Entry 8ERR (electron microscopy, 3.10 A resolution); this record covers chains A and B of the 9 polymer chains in the assembly.

# Chain A
Molecule: Spike glycoprotein
Source organism: Severe acute respiratory syndrome coronavirus 2
UniProtKB: P0DTC2 (SPIKE_SARS2); numbering as in UniProt; present here: 1-68, 71-143, 147-210, 215-1207
Chain sequence (1274 residues; numbered 1 to 1277 plus 6 insertion-coded residues; 9 numbers in that range are skipped by the numbering (no residue carries them; nothing is unmodelled there); the number before each row is that of its first residue; a row labelled like 210A-210F holds insertion residues (210A, then the next letters in order)):
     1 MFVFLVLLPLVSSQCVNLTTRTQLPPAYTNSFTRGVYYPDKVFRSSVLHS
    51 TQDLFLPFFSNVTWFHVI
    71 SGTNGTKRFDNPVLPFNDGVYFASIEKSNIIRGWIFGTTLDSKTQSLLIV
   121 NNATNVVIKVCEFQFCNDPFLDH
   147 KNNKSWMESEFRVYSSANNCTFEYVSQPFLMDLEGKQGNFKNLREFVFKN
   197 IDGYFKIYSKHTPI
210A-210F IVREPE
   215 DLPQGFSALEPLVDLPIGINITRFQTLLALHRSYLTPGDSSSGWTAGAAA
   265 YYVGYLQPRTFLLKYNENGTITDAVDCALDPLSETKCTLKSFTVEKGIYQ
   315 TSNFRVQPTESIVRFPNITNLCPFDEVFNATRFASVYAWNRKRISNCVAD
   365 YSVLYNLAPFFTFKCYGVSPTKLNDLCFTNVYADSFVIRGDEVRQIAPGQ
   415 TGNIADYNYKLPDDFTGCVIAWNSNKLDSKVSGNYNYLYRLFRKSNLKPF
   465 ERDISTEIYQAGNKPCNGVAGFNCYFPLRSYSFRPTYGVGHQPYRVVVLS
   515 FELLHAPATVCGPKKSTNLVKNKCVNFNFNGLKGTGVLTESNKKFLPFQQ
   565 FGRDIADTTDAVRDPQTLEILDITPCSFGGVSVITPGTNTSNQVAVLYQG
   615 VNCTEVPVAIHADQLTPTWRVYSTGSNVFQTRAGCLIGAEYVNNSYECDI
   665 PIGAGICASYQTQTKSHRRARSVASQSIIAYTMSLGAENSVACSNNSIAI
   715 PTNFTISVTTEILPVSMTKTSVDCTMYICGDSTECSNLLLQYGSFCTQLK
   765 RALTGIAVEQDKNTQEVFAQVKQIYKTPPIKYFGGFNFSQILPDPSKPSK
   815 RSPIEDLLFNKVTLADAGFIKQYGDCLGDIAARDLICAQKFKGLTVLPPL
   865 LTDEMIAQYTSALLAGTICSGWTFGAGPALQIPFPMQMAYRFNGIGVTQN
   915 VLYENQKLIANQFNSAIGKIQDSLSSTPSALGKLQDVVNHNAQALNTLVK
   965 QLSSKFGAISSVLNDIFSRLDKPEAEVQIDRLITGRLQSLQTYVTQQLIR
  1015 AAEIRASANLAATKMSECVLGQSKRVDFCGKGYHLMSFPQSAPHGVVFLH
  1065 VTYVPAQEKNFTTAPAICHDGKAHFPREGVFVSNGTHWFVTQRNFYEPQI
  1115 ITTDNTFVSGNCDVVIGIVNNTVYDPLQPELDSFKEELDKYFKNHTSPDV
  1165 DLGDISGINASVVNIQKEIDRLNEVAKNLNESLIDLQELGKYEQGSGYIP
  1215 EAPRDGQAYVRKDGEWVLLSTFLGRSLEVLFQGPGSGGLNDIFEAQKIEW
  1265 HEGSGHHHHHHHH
Unresolved in the structure: 1-25, 71-76, 147-155, 177-185, 210A-210F, 246-260, 622-640, 677-688, 827-849, 1146-1277
Cystine bridges: Cys131-Cys166, Cys291-Cys301, Cys336-Cys361, Cys379-Cys432, Cys391-Cys525, Cys480-Cys488, Cys538-Cys590, Cys617-Cys649, Cys662-Cys671, Cys738-Cys760, Cys743-Cys749, Cys1032-Cys1043, Cys1082-Cys1126
Glycans and other covalent adducts: N-acetylglucosamine (NAG) linked to Asn61, Asn122, Asn165, Asn234, Asn282, Asn331, Asn343, Asn603, Asn616, Asn657, Asn709, Asn717, Asn801, Asn1074, Asn1098, Asn1134
Sequence notes: variant Val67 (Ala in P0DTC2), Ile95 (Thr in P0DTC2), Asp142 (Gly in P0DTC2), Ile210A (Leu212 in P0DTC2), Asp339 (Gly in P0DTC2), Leu371 (Ser in P0DTC2), Pro373 (Ser in P0DTC2), Phe375 (Ser in P0DTC2), Asn417 (Lys in P0DTC2), Lys440 (Asn in P0DTC2), Ser446 (Gly in P0DTC2), Asn477 (Ser in P0DTC2), Lys478 (Thr in P0DTC2), Ala484 (Glu in P0DTC2), Arg493 (Gln in P0DTC2), Ser496 (Gly in P0DTC2), Arg498 (Gln in P0DTC2), Tyr501 (Asn in P0DTC2), His505 (Tyr in P0DTC2), Lys547 (Thr in P0DTC2), Gly614 (Asp in P0DTC2), Tyr655 (His in P0DTC2), Lys679 (Asn in P0DTC2), His681 (Pro in P0DTC2), Cys707 (Tyr in P0DTC2), Lys764 (Asn in P0DTC2), Tyr796 (Asp in P0DTC2), Pro817 (Phe in P0DTC2), Lys856 (Asn in P0DTC2), Cys883 (Thr in P0DTC2), Pro892 (Ala in P0DTC2), Pro899 (Ala in P0DTC2), Pro942 (Ala in P0DTC2), His954 (Gln in P0DTC2), Lys969 (Asn in P0DTC2), Phe981 (Leu in P0DTC2), Pro987 (Val in P0DTC2); insertion (210D-210F); expression tag (1208-1277)
Residues lining bound ligands: N-acetylglucosamine (NAG; 2-acetamido-2-deoxy-beta-D-glucopyranose): Lys458, Lys462, Glu465
UniProt features mapped onto this chain:
  - region: Asn280 to Cys301 (Putative superantigen), Arg403 to Asp405 (Integrin-binding motif), Asn448 to Phe456 (Immunodominant HLA epitope recognized by the CD8+), Ser816 to Tyr837 (Fusion peptide 1), Lys835 to Phe855 (Fusion peptide 2), Asp1163 to Glu1202 (Heptad repeat 2)
  - glycosylation: Asn17 (N-linked (GlcNAc...) (complex) asparagine), Asn61 (N-linked (GlcNAc...) (hybrid) asparagine), Asn74 (N-linked (GlcNAc...) (complex) asparagine), Asn122 (N-linked (GlcNAc...) (hybrid) asparagine), Asn149 (N-linked (GlcNAc...) (complex) asparagine), Asn165 (N-linked (GlcNAc...) (complex) asparagine), Asn234 (N-linked (GlcNAc...) (high mannose) asparagine), Asn282 (N-linked (GlcNAc...) (complex) asparagine), Thr323 (O-linked (GalNAc) threonine), Ser325 (O-linked (HexNAc...) serine), Asn331 (N-linked (GlcNAc...) (complex) asparagine), Asn343 (N-linked (GlcNAc...) (complex) asparagine), Asn603 (N-linked (GlcNAc...) (hybrid) asparagine), Asn616 (N-linked (GlcNAc...) (complex) asparagine), Asn657 (N-linked (GlcNAc...) (complex) asparagine), Thr676 (O-linked (GlcNAc...) threonine), Thr678 (O-linked (GlcNAc...) threonine), Asn709 (N-linked (GlcNAc...) (high mannose) asparagine), Asn717 (N-linked (GlcNAc...) (hybrid) asparagine), Asn801 (N-linked (GlcNAc...) (hybrid) asparagine) and 6 more in UniProt
  - site (Cleavage): Arg685, Ser686, Arg815, Ser816

# Chain B
Molecule: Spike glycoprotein
Source organism: Severe acute respiratory syndrome coronavirus 2
UniProtKB: P0DTC2 (SPIKE_SARS2); residue numbers follow UniProt; this construct covers 1-68, 71-143, 147-210, 216-1207
Chain sequence (1274 residues; each row starts with the number of its first residue; note: 10 numbers in that range are skipped by the numbering (no residue carries them; nothing is unmodelled there); a row labelled like 210A-210G holds insertion residues (210A, then the next letters in order)):
     1 MFVFLVLLPLVSSQCVNLTTRTQLPPAYTNSFTRGVYYPDKVFRSSVLHS
    51 TQDLFLPFFSNVTWFHVI
    71 SGTNGTKRFDNPVLPFNDGVYFASIEKSNIIRGWIFGTTLDSKTQSLLIV
   121 NNATNVVIKVCEFQFCNDPFLDH
   147 KNNKSWMESEFRVYSSANNCTFEYVSQPFLMDLEGKQGNFKNLREFVFKN
   197 IDGYFKIYSKHTPI
210A-210G IVREPED
   216 LPQGFSALEPLVDLPIGINITRFQTLLALHRSYLTPGDSSSGWTAGAAAY
   266 YVGYLQPRTFLLKYNENGTITDAVDCALDPLSETKCTLKSFTVEKGIYQT
   316 SNFRVQPTESIVRFPNITNLCPFDEVFNATRFASVYAWNRKRISNCVADY
   366 SVLYNLAPFFTFKCYGVSPTKLNDLCFTNVYADSFVIRGDEVRQIAPGQT
   416 GNIADYNYKLPDDFTGCVIAWNSNKLDSKVSGNYNYLYRLFRKSNLKPFE
   466 RDISTEIYQAGNKPCNGVAGFNCYFPLRSYSFRPTYGVGHQPYRVVVLSF
   516 ELLHAPATVCGPKKSTNLVKNKCVNFNFNGLKGTGVLTESNKKFLPFQQF
   566 GRDIADTTDAVRDPQTLEILDITPCSFGGVSVITPGTNTSNQVAVLYQGV
   616 NCTEVPVAIHADQLTPTWRVYSTGSNVFQTRAGCLIGAEYVNNSYECDIP
   666 IGAGICASYQTQTKSHRRARSVASQSIIAYTMSLGAENSVACSNNSIAIP
   716 TNFTISVTTEILPVSMTKTSVDCTMYICGDSTECSNLLLQYGSFCTQLKR
   766 ALTGIAVEQDKNTQEVFAQVKQIYKTPPIKYFGGFNFSQILPDPSKPSKR
   816 SPIEDLLFNKVTLADAGFIKQYGDCLGDIAARDLICAQKFKGLTVLPPLL
   866 TDEMIAQYTSALLAGTICSGWTFGAGPALQIPFPMQMAYRFNGIGVTQNV
   916 LYENQKLIANQFNSAIGKIQDSLSSTPSALGKLQDVVNHNAQALNTLVKQ
   966 LSSKFGAISSVLNDIFSRLDKPEAEVQIDRLITGRLQSLQTYVTQQLIRA
  1016 AEIRASANLAATKMSECVLGQSKRVDFCGKGYHLMSFPQSAPHGVVFLHV
  1066 TYVPAQEKNFTTAPAICHDGKAHFPREGVFVSNGTHWFVTQRNFYEPQII
  1116 TTDNTFVSGNCDVVIGIVNNTVYDPLQPELDSFKEELDKYFKNHTSPDVD
  1166 LGDISGINASVVNIQKEIDRLNEVAKNLNESLIDLQELGKYEQGSGYIPE
  1216 APRDGQAYVRKDGEWVLLSTFLGRSLEVLFQGPGSGGLNDIFEAQKIEWH
  1266 EGSGHHHHHHHH
Unresolved in the structure: 1-25, 71-77, 147-155, 177-185, 210A-210G, 243-261, 517-519, 622-640, 677-688, 827-849, 1146-1277
Cystine bridges: Cys131-Cys166, Cys291-Cys301, Cys336-Cys361, Cys379-Cys432, Cys391-Cys525, Cys480-Cys488, Cys538-Cys590, Cys617-Cys649, Cys662-Cys671, Cys738-Cys760, Cys743-Cys749, Cys1032-Cys1043, Cys1082-Cys1126
Glycans and other covalent adducts: N-acetylglucosamine (NAG) linked to Asn61, Asn122, Asn165, Asn234, Asn282, Asn331, Asn343, Asn603, Asn616, Asn657, Asn709, Asn717, Asn801, Asn1074, Asn1098, Asn1134
Sequence notes: variant Val67 (Ala in P0DTC2), Ile95 (Thr in P0DTC2), Asp142 (Gly in P0DTC2), Ile210A (Leu212 in P0DTC2), Asp339 (Gly in P0DTC2), Leu371 (Ser in P0DTC2), Pro373 (Ser in P0DTC2), Phe375 (Ser in P0DTC2), Asn417 (Lys in P0DTC2), Lys440 (Asn in P0DTC2), Ser446 (Gly in P0DTC2), Asn477 (Ser in P0DTC2), Lys478 (Thr in P0DTC2), Ala484 (Glu in P0DTC2), Arg493 (Gln in P0DTC2), Ser496 (Gly in P0DTC2), Arg498 (Gln in P0DTC2), Tyr501 (Asn in P0DTC2), His505 (Tyr in P0DTC2), Lys547 (Thr in P0DTC2), Gly614 (Asp in P0DTC2), Tyr655 (His in P0DTC2), Lys679 (Asn in P0DTC2), His681 (Pro in P0DTC2), Cys707 (Tyr in P0DTC2), Lys764 (Asn in P0DTC2), Tyr796 (Asp in P0DTC2), Pro817 (Phe in P0DTC2), Lys856 (Asn in P0DTC2), Cys883 (Thr in P0DTC2), Pro892 (Ala in P0DTC2), Pro899 (Ala in P0DTC2), Pro942 (Ala in P0DTC2), His954 (Gln in P0DTC2), Lys969 (Asn in P0DTC2), Phe981 (Leu in P0DTC2), Pro987 (Val in P0DTC2); insertion (210D-210F); expression tag (1208-1277)
UniProt features mapped onto this chain:
  - region: Asn280 to Cys301 (Putative superantigen), Arg403 to Asp405 (Integrin-binding motif), Asn448 to Phe456 (Immunodominant HLA epitope recognized by the CD8+), Ser816 to Tyr837 (Fusion peptide 1), Lys835 to Phe855 (Fusion peptide 2), Asp1163 to Glu1202 (Heptad repeat 2)
  - glycosylation: Asn17 (N-linked (GlcNAc...) (complex) asparagine), Asn61 (N-linked (GlcNAc...) (hybrid) asparagine), Asn74 (N-linked (GlcNAc...) (complex) asparagine), Asn122 (N-linked (GlcNAc...) (hybrid) asparagine), Asn149 (N-linked (GlcNAc...) (complex) asparagine), Asn165 (N-linked (GlcNAc...) (complex) asparagine), Asn234 (N-linked (GlcNAc...) (high mannose) asparagine), Asn282 (N-linked (GlcNAc...) (complex) asparagine), Thr323 (O-linked (GalNAc) threonine), Ser325 (O-linked (HexNAc...) serine), Asn331 (N-linked (GlcNAc...) (complex) asparagine), Asn343 (N-linked (GlcNAc...) (complex) asparagine), Asn603 (N-linked (GlcNAc...) (hybrid) asparagine), Asn616 (N-linked (GlcNAc...) (complex) asparagine), Asn657 (N-linked (GlcNAc...) (complex) asparagine), Thr676 (O-linked (GlcNAc...) threonine), Thr678 (O-linked (GlcNAc...) threonine), Asn709 (N-linked (GlcNAc...) (high mannose) asparagine), Asn717 (N-linked (GlcNAc...) (hybrid) asparagine), Asn801 (N-linked (GlcNAc...) (hybrid) asparagine) and 6 more in UniProt
  - site (Cleavage): Arg685, Ser686, Arg815, Ser816

# Interface between chain A and chain B
Residue-residue contacts - 115 pairs, chain A then chain B:
  Tyr38(A) with Leu560(B); Phe562(B), hydrophobic
  Asp40(A) with Phe562(B)
  Lys41(A) with Phe562(B); Gln563(B); Gln564(B), hydrogen bond (backbone-backbone); Phe565(B)
  Val42(A) with Gln563(B), hydrogen bond (backbone-side chain); Phe565(B); Arg567(B)
  Phe43(A) with Lys557(B); Lys558(B); Phe559(B), hydrophobic; Gln563(B); Phe565(B), hydrogen bond (backbone-backbone); Gly566(B); Arg567(B), hydrogen bond (backbone-backbone)
  Glu224(A) with Phe562(B)
  Pro225(A) with Phe562(B), hydrophobic
  Asn282(A) with Lys558(B)
  Gly283(A) with Leu560(B)
  Asp427(A) with Lys986(B); Pro987(B)
  Met740(A) with Arg319(B)
  Gly744(A) with Arg319(B), hydrogen bond (backbone-side chain)
  Asp745(A) with Arg319(B)
  Gln755(A) with Ser968(B); Lys969(B), hydrogen bond (backbone-backbone); Phe970(B); Gly971(B)
  Tyr756(A) with Phe970(B), hydrophobic
  Ser758(A) with Gln965(B)
  Phe759(A) with Gln965(B); Phe970(B), hydrophobic; Ser1003(B)
  Gln762(A) with Thr961(B); Gln965(B), hydrogen bond
  Lys764(A) with Gln314(B), hydrogen bond (side chain-backbone); Thr315(B), hydrogen bond (side chain-backbone)
  Lys786(A) with Gly700(B); Ala701(B), hydrogen bond (backbone-backbone)
  Gln787(A) with Ala701(B); Asn703(B), hydrogen bond
  Ile788(A) with Gly700(B); Ala701(B), hydrogen bond (backbone-backbone); Glu702(B); Asn703(B), hydrogen bond (backbone-backbone)
  Tyr789(A) with Asn703(B); Ser704(B); Val705(B), hydrophobic
  Lys790(A) with Asn703(B), hydrogen bond (backbone-backbone)
  Phe797(A) with Cys707(B), hydrophobic
  Lys854(A) with Phe592(B)
  Phe855(A) with Pro589(B), hydrophobic; Phe592(B), hydrophobic
  Lys856(A) with Asp568(B), salt bridge; Ala570(B)
  Pro863(A) with Gly667(B); Ala668(B), hydrogen bond (backbone-backbone)
  Leu864(A) with Pro665(B), hydrophobic; Ala668(B); Gly669(B), hydrogen bond (backbone-backbone); Cys671(B), hydrophobic; Met697(B), hydrophobic
  Leu865(A) with Met697(B), hydrophobic
  Thr866(A) with Ala668(B)
  Met869(A) with Gly669(B); Met697(B), hydrophobic; Leu699(B), hydrophobic
  Gln872(A) with Leu699(B)
  Tyr873(A) with Leu699(B), hydrogen bond (side chain-backbone)
  Cys883(A) with Val705(B), hydrogen bond (side chain-backbone); Ala706(B); Cys707(B), disulfide
  Ala890(A) with Gly1046(B); Tyr1047(B); Pro1069(B)
  Pro892(A) with Pro1069(B)
  Ala893(A) with Val705(B), hydrophobic
  Leu894(A) with Ala713(B); Pro715(B), hydrophobic; Glu1072(B)
  Gln895(A) with Ala706(B); Ser708(B); Ser711(B); Ile712(B); Ala713(B), hydrogen bond (backbone-backbone); Asn1074(B), hydrogen bond
  Ile896(A) with Ser708(B)
  Pro897(A) with Ser708(B); Asn709(B); Asn710(B); Ser711(B); Thr1077(B)
  Met900(A) with Thr1077(B); Val1094(B), hydrophobic
  Tyr904(A) with Ile712(B); Val1094(B); Arg1107(B)
  Asn907(A) with Arg1107(B)
  Thr912(A) with Phe1121(B)
  Gln913(A) with Pro1090(B), hydrogen bond (side chain-backbone)
  Asn914(A) with Phe1089(B); Ser1123(B)
  Tyr917(A) with Pro1079(B), hydrophobic; Phe1089(B), hydrophobic
  Glu918(A) with Phe1089(B); Ser1123(B)
  Lys964(A) with Ile569(B)
  Ser967(A) with Ala570(B), hydrogen bond (side chain-backbone); Asp571(B)
  Ser1030(A) with Val1040(B)
  Glu1031(A) with Arg1039(B), salt bridge
  Leu1034(A) with Val1040(B)
  Arg1039(A) with Arg1039(B)
Other interface residues (no listed pair), chain A (75 interface residues in all): Arg44, Gly413, Arg765, Pro792, Ala852, Pro862, Ile882, Ser884, Gly891, Gln920, Val963, Thr1009, Leu1012, Ile1013, Arg1019, Thr1027, Gly1035, Glu1144
Other interface residues (no listed pair), chain B (85 interface residues in all): Thr302, Thr588, Arg646, Ala647, Cys662, Ile666, Ile670, Gln957, Asp985, Gly999, Thr1006, Thr1009, Ile1013, Glu1017, Asp1041, Val1068, Val1128, Val1129, Ile1130, Leu1145
Cross-chain cystine bridges: Cys883(A)-Cys707(B)

# In short
Chain A and chain B form an interface of 75 and 85 residues respectively, with 1 disulfide bond, 22 hydrogen
bonds and 2 salt bridges. Polar contacts include Lys856(A)-Asp568(B), Glu1031(A)-Arg1039(B) and
Val42(A)-Gln563(B). Chain A binds N-acetylglucosamine.
Both chains are Spike glycoprotein (Severe acute respiratory syndrome coronavirus 2). Entry 8ERR (SARS-CoV-2
Omicron BA.1 spike ectodomain trimer in complex with the S2X324 neutralizing antibody Fab fragment) was
determined by electron microscopy, deposited together with 8ERQ.
